1DWK - chains G and H of the 10 polymer chains in the assembly; structure by X-ray diffraction, 1.65 A resolution.

== Chain G (and H) ==
Protein: Cyanate hydratase
Organism: Escherichia coli
Notes: EC 4.2.1.104; chain H of this document is another copy of the same molecule, construct and numbering; everything in this record applies to it too
UniProt: P00816 (CYNS_ECOLI); numbering as in UniProt (aligned over 1-156)
Chain sequence (156 residues; each row starts with the number of its first residue):
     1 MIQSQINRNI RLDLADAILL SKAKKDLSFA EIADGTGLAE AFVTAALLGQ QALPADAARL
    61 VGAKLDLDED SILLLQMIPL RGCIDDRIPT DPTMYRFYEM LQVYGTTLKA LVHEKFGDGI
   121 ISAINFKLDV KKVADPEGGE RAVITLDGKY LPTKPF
Construct notes: modified residue (1, 77, 94, 100)
Modified positions: Mse1, Mse77, Mse94, Mse100 (selenomethionine; parent Met)
Curated features (UniProtKB/Swiss-Prot):
  - active site: Arg96, Glu99, Ser122
Ligand contacts: oxalate ion (OXL): Ile120, Ser122, Ala123, Ile124, Leu151
Reported in the primary citation:
  - binding site for oxalate ion: Arg96, Ser122
  - catalytic residues: Arg96, Glu99, Ser122

== How chain G and chain H interact ==
Pairs across the interface (58; chain G residue first):
  Mse1(G) - Glu114(H)
  Ile2(G) - His113(H)
  Ile2(G) - Glu114(H)
  Ile2(G) - Gly117(H)
  Ile2(G) - Asp118(H)
  Ser4(G) - Ala110(H)
  Ser4(G) - His113(H)
  Gln5(G) - Lys109(H)
  Ile6(G) - Thr106(H)
  Leu38(G) - Pro155(H)  hydrophobic
  Ala39(G) - Phe156(H)
  Phe42(G) - Lys154(H)
  Phe42(G) - Pro155(H)  hydrophobic
  Phe42(G) - Phe156(H)  hydrophobic
  Gln51(G) - Thr153(H)
  Ile78(G) - His113(H)
  Ile78(G) - Asp118(H)
  Pro79(G) - Lys109(H)  hydrogen bond (backbone-side chain)
  Leu80(G) - Lys109(H)
  Arg81(G) - Asp118(H)  salt bridge
  Arg81(G) - Thr153(H)
  Arg87(G) - Arg87(H)
  Thr106(G) - Ile6(H)
  Lys109(G) - Gln5(H)
  Lys109(G) - Pro79(H)  hydrogen bond (side chain-backbone)
  Lys109(G) - Leu80(H)
  Ala110(G) - Ser4(H)
  His113(G) - Ile2(H)
  His113(G) - Ser4(H)
  His113(G) - Ile78(H)
  Glu114(G) - Mse1(H)
  Glu114(G) - Ile2(H)
  Gly117(G) - Ile2(H)
  Asp118(G) - Ile2(H)
  Asp118(G) - Ile78(H)
  Asp118(G) - Arg81(H)  salt bridge
  Ile120(G) - Ile124(H)  hydrophobic
  Ile124(G) - Ile120(H)  hydrophobic
  Ile124(G) - Leu151(H)
  Ile124(G) - Pro152(H)
  Ile124(G) - Thr153(H)
  Lys127(G) - Phe156(H)
  Leu128(G) - Phe156(H)
  Leu151(G) - Ile124(H)
  Leu151(G) - Leu151(H)  hydrophobic
  Pro152(G) - Ile124(H)
  Thr153(G) - Gln51(H)
  Thr153(G) - Arg81(H)
  Thr153(G) - Ile124(H)
  Lys154(G) - Phe42(H)
  Pro155(G) - Leu38(H)  hydrophobic
  Pro155(G) - Phe42(H)  hydrophobic
  Pro155(G) - Pro54(H)  hydrophobic
  Phe156(G) - Ala39(H)  hydrogen bond (backbone-backbone)
  Phe156(G) - Phe42(H)  hydrophobic
  Phe156(G) - Phe126(H)
  Phe156(G) - Lys127(H)
  Phe156(G) - Leu128(H)
Also at the interface, not in a pair above, chain G (34 interface residues in all): Ala52, Pro54, Phe126
Also at the interface, not in a pair above, chain H (35 interface residues in all): Ala41, Ala52

== In short ==
34 residues of chain G and 35 residues of chain H are in contact; the contacts include 3 hydrogen bonds and 2
salt bridges. Polar contacts include Arg81(G)-Asp118(H), Pro79(G)-Lys109(H) and Phe156(G)-Ala39(H). Ligands of
chain G: oxalate ion. The paper reports catalytic residues Arg96(G), Glu99(G) and Ser122(G); a binding site
for oxalate ion at Arg96(G) and Ser122(G).
Chain G and chain H are both Cyanate hydratase (Escherichia coli); the structure, Structure of cyanase with
the di-anion oxalate bound at the enzyme active site, was determined by X-ray diffraction together with 1DW9
from the same study.
